3WTR - chain A; structure by X-ray diffraction, 1.96 A resolution.

[Chain A]
Protein: Uncharacterized protein
From: Escherichia coli
Reference sequence: L2V0E0 (L2V0E0_ECOLX); residue numbers follow UniProt; this construct covers 1-182
Chain sequence (190 residues; each row starts with the number of its first residue):
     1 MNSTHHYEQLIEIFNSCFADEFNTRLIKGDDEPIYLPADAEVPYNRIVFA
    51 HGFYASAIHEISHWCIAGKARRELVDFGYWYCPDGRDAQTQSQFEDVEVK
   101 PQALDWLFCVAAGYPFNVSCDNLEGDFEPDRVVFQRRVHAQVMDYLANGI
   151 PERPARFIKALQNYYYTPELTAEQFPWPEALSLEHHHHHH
Unresolved in the structure: 1-2, 68-92, 120-130, 180-190
Construct notes: expression tag (183-190)
Bound ions: Co2+: His-59, His-63, Glu-98
Reported in the primary citation:
  - Co2+ coordination: His-59, His-63, Glu-98
  - catalytic residues: His-59, His-63, Glu-98 (proposed by the authors, not directly observed)
  - mutagenesis - H59A, H63A, E98A: abolished catalytic activity
  - mutagenesis - D105A (3-fold): decreased catalytic activity

[Summary]
His-59, His-63 and Glu-98 coordinate Co2+. The paper reports catalytic residues His-59, His-63 and Glu-98;
H59A, H63A and E98A abolish catalytic activity.
Chain A is Uncharacterized protein (Escherichia coli); the structure, Crystal structure of E. coli YfcM bound
to Co(II), was determined by X-ray diffraction, deposited together with 4PDN.
